PDB entry 9AZ2 | X-ray diffraction, 2.52 A resolution | chain A

# Chain A
Molecule: Deferrochelatase
From: Pseudomonas fluorescens (strain ATCC BAA-477 / NRRL B-23932 / Pf-5)
Notes: EC 1.11.1.-
UniProtKB: Q4KBM1 (Q4KBM1_PSEF5); residue numbers follow UniProt; this construct covers 41-436
Chain sequence (396 residues; each row starts with the number of its first residue):
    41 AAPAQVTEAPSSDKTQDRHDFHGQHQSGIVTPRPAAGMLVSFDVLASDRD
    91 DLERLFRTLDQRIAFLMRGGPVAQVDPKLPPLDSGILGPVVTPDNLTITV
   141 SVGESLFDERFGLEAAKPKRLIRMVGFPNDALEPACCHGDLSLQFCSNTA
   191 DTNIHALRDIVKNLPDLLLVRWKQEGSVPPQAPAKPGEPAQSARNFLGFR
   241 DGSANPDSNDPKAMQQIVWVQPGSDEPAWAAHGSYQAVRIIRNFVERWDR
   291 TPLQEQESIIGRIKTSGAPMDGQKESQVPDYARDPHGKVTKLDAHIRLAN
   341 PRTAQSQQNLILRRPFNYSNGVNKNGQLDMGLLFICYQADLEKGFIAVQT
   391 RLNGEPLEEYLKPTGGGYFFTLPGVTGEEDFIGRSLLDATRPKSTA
Disordered / not traced: 41-42, 433-436
Bound ions: heme Fe: His-335 (together with oxygen molecule)
Residues lining bound ligands:
  - heme (HEM): Asn-235, Leu-237, Phe-239, Arg-240, Asp-241, Gly-242, Ser-243, Ala-244, Ile-281, Asn-283, Ile-300, Arg-302, His-335, Ile-336, Ala-339, Asn-340, Arg-342, Ile-351, Arg-353, Leu-372, Phe-374, Phe-385, Val-388, Gln-389, Leu-392, Leu-397, Leu-401
  - oxygen molecule (OXY): Asp-241, Arg-353, Pro-355, Leu-372, Phe-374

# In short
Chain A binds heme and oxygen molecule.
Chain A is Deferrochelatase (Pseudomonas fluorescens (strain ATCC BAA-477 / NRRL B-23932 / Pf-5)); the
structure, Crystal structure of PF3257 peroxidase from Pseudomonas fluorescens, was determined by X-ray
diffraction together with 9AZ0 and 9AZ1 from the same study.
